PDB entry 1SAR | X-ray diffraction, 1.80 A resolution | chain A

[Chain A]
Name: Ribonuclease sa
From: Streptomyces aureofaciens
Notes: EC 3.1.4.8
UniProtKB: P05798 (RNSA_STRAU); residues 1-96 here = UniProt positions 1-96
Chain sequence (96 residues; numbered 1 to 96; the number before each row is that of its first residue):
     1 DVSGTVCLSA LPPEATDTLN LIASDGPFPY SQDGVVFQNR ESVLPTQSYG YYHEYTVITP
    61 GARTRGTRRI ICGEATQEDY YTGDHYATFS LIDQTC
Disulfides: C7-C96

[Overview]
Chain A is Ribonuclease sa (Streptomyces aureofaciens); the structure, Determination and restrained
least-squares refinement of the crystal structures of ribonuclease sa and its complex with ..., was determined
by X-ray diffraction, deposited together with 2SAR.
